PDB entry 4LS4 | X-ray diffraction, 1.66 A resolution | chain A

Chain A:
Protein: Uncharacterized protein, Toxin
Organism: Helicobacter pylori
Reference sequence: O25554 (O25554_HELPY); numbering as in UniProt (aligned over 1-88)
Chain sequence (91 residues; each row starts with the number of its first residue; numbers below 1 keep their minus sign (Gly-2 is residue -2)):
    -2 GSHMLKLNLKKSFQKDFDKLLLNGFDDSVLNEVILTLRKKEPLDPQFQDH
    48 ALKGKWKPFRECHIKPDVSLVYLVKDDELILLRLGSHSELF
Not modelled in the structure: -2
Sequence notes: expression tag (-2 to 0); engineered mutation Ser66 (Leu in O25554)
Modified / non-standard residues: Mse1 (selenomethionine; parent Met)

Summary:
Chain A is Uncharacterized protein, Toxin (Helicobacter pylori); the structure, Crystal structure of L66S
mutant toxin from Helicobacter pylori, was determined by X-ray diffraction, deposited together with 4LSY and
4LTT.
